8P51 - chain A; structure by electron microscopy, 3.55 A resolution.

[Chain A]
Protein: Toxin protein
Organism: Photorhabdus luminescens
Reference sequence: Q8KT65 (Q8KT65_PHOLU); residue numbers follow UniProt; this construct covers 1-2914
Amino-acid sequence (2934 residues; numbered -19 to 2914; the number before each row is that of its first residue; numbers below 1 keep their minus sign (Met-19 is residue -19)):
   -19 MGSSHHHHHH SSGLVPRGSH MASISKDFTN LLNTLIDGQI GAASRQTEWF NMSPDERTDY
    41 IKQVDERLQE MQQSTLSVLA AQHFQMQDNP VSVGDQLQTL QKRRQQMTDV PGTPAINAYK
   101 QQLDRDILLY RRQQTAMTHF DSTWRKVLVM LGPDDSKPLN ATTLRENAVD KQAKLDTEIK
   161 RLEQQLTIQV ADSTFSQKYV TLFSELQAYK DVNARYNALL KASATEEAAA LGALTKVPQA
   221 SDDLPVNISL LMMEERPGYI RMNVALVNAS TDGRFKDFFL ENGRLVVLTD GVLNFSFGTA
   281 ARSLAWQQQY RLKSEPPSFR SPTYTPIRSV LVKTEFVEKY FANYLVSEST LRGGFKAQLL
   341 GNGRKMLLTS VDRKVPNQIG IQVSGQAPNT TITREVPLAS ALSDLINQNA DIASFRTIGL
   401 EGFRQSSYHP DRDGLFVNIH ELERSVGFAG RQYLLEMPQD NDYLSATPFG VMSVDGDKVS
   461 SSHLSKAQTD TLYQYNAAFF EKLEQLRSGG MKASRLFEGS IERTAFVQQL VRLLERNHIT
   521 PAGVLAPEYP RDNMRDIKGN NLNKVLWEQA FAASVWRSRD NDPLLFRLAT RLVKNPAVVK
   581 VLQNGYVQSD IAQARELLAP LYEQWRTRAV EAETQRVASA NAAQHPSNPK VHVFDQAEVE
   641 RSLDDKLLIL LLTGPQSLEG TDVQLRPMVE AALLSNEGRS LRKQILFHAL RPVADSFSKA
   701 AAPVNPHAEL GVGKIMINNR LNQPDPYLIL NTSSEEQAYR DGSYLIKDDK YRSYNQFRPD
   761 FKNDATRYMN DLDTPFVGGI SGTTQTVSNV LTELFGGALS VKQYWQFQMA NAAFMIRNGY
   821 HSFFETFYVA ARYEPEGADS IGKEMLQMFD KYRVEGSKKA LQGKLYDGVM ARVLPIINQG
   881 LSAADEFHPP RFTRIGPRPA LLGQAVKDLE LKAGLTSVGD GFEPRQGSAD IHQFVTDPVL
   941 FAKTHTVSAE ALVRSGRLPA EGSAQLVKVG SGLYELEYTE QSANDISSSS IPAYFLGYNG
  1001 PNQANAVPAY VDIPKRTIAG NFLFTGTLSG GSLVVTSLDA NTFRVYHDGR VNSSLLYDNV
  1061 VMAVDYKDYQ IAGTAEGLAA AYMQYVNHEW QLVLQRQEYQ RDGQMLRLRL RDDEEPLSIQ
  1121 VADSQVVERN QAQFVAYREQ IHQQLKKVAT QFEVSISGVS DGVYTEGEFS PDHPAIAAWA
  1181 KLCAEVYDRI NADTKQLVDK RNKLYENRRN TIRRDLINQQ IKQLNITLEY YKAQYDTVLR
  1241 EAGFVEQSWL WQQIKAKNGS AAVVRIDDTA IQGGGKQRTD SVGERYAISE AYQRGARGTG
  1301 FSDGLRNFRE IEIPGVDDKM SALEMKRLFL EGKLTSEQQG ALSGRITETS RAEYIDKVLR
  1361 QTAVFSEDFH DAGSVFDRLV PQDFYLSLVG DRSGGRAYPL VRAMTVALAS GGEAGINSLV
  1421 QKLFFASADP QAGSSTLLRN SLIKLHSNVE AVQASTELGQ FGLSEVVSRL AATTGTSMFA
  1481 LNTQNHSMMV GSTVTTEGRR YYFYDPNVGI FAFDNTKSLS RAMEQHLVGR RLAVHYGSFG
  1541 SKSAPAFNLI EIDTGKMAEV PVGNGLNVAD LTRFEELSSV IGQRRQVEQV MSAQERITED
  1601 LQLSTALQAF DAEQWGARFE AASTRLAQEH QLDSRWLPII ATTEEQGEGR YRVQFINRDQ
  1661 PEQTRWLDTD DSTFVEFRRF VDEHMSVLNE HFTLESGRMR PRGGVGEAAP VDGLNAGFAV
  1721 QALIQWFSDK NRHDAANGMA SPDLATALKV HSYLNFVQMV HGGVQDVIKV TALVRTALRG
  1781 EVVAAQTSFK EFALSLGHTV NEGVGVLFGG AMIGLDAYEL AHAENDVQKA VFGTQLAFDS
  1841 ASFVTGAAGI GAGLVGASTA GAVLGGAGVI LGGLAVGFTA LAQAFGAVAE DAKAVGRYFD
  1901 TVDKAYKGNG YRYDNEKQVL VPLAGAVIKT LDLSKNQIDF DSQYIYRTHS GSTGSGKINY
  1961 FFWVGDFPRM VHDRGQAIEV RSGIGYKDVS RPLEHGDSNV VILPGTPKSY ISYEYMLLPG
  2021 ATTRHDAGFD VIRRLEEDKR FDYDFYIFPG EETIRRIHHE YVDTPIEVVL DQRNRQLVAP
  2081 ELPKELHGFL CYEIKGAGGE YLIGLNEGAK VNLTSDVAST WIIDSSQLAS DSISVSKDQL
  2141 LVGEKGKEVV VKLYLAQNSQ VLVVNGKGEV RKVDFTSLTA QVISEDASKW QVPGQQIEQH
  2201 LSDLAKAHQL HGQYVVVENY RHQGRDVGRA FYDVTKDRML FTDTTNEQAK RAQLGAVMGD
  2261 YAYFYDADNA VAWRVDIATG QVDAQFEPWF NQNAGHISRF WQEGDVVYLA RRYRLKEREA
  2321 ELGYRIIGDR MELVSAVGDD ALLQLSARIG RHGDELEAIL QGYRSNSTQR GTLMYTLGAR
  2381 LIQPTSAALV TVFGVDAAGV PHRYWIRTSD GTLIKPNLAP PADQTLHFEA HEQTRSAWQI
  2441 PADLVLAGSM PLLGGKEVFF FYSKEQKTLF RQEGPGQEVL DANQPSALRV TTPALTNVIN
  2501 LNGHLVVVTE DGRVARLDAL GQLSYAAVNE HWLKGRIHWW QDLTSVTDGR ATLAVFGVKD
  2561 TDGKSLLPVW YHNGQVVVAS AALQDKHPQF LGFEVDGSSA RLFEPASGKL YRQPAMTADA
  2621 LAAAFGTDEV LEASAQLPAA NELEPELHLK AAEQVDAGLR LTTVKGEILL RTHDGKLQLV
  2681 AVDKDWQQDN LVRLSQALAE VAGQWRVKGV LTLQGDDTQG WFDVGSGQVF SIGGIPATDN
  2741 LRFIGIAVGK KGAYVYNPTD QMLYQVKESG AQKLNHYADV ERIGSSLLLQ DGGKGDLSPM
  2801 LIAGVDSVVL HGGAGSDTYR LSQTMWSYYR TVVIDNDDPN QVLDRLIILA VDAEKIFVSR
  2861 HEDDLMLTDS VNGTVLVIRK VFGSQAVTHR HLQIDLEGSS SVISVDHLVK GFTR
Unresolved in the structure: -19 to 3, 910-923, 1592-2914
Differences from the reference sequence: initiating methionine (-19); expression tag (-18 to 0); engineered mutation Ala1397 (Cys in Q8KT65)
Reported in the primary citation:
  - mutagenesis - K907DEL, D908DEL, R957A, L1359G, R1360G: decreased catalytic activity
  - post-translational modification sites: Ile1271 to Gly1274
  - mutagenesis - R957A: abolished catalytic activity on Arf3
  - mutagenesis - Y1286S: increased catalytic activity on Arf3

[Overview]
The paper reports that K907DEL, D908DEL and R957A, among others, reduce catalytic activity; a modification
site at Ile1271; 6 substitutions were tested in all.
Chain A is Toxin protein (Photorhabdus luminescens); the structure, Photorhabdus luminescens Makes
caterpillars floppy (Mcf) toxin with the C-terminal deletion, was determined by electron microscopy (same
publication as 8P50 and 8P52).
